PDB entry 2H8D | X-ray diffraction, 1.78 A resolution | chains A and C of the 4 polymer chains in the assembly

== Chain A (and C) ==
Name: Hemoglobin alpha subunit
From: Trematomus bernacchii
Notes: chain C of this document is another copy of the same molecule, construct and numbering; everything in this record applies to it too
Reference sequence: P80043 (HBA_PAGBE); residue numbers follow UniProt; this construct covers 1-142
Sequence (143 residues; each row starts with the number of its first residue; numbering starts at 0):
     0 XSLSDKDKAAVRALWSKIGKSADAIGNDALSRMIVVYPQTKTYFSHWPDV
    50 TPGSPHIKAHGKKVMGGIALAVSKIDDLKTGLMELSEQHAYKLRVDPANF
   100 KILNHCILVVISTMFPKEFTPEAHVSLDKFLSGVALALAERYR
Modified residues: ACE (acetyl group) at position 0
Curated features (UniProtKB/Swiss-Prot):
  - binding site (O2): His59
  - binding site (heme b): His88
  - modified residue: Ser1 (N-acetylserine)
Metal / ion sites: K+: Asp75 (shared with 2 residues of chain D); heme Fe near His88 (its only coordinating residue here)
Ligand contacts: heme (HEM): Met32, Thr39, Tyr42, Phe43, His45, Trp46, His59, Lys62, Val63, Gly66, Ile67, Leu84, Gln87, His88, Leu92, Val94, Asn98, Phe99, Leu102, Asn103, Ile106, Leu137

== How chain A and chain C interact ==
Pairs across the interface (12; chain A residue first):
  ACE_0(A) with Glu139(C)
  Ser1(A) with Glu139(C), hydrogen bond
  Lys78(A) with Ser1(C), hydrogen bond
  Asp127(A) with Arg142(C), salt bridge
  Lys128(A) with Arg142(C), hydrogen bond (side chain-backbone)
  Leu135(A) with Leu135(C), hydrophobic
  Glu139(A) with ACE_0(C); Ser1(C), hydrogen bond
  Arg142(A) with Val124(C); Asp127(C), salt bridge; Lys128(C), hydrogen bond (backbone-side chain); Ser131(C)
Interface residues without a listed pair, chain A (11 interface residues in all): Lys100, Val124, Ser131
Interface residues without a listed pair, chain C (11 interface residues in all): Lys78, Lys100

== In short ==
The chain A/chain C interface involves 11 residues from each chain, with 5 hydrogen bonds and 2 salt bridges.
Polar pairs include Asp127(A)-Arg142(C), Ser1(A)-Glu139(C) and Lys78(A)-Ser1(C). Chain A binds heme. UniProt
lists O2-binding residue His59(A) and heme b-binding residue His88(A) on chain A.
Both chains are Hemoglobin alpha subunit (Trematomus bernacchii). Entry 2H8D (Crystal structure of deoxy
hemoglobin from Trematomus bernacchii at pH 8.4) was determined by X-ray diffraction, deposited together with
2H8F.
